PDB entry 7B5Y | electron microscopy, 7.10 A resolution (low resolution: residue-level contacts below are approximate; hydrogen-bond / salt-bridge calls are withheld) | chains B and E of the 6 polymer chains in the assembly

== Chain B ==
Name: GntR family transcriptional regulator
Source organism: Streptococcus agalactiae
UniProtKB: K0JNC6 (K0JNC6_STRAG); residues 1-213 here = UniProt positions 1-213
Sequence (215 residues; numbered -1 to 213; the number before each row is that of its first residue; numbers below 1 keep their minus sign (Gly-1 is residue -1)):
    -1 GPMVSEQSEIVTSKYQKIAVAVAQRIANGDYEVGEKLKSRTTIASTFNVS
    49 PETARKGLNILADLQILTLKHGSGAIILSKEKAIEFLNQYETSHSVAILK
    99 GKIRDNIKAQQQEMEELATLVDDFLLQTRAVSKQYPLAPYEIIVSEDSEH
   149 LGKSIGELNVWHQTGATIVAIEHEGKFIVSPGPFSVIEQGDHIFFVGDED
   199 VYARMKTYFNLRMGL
Disordered / not traced: -1 to 6, 211-213
Construct notes: expression tag (-1 to 0)
Residues lining bound ligands: 2BA ((2R,3R,3aS,5R,7aR,9R,10R,10aS,12R,14aR)-2,9-bis(6-amino-9H-purin-9-yl)octahydro-2H,7H-difuro[3,2-d:3',2'-j][1,3,7,9,2,8 ]tetraoxadiphosphacyclododecine-3,5,10,12-tetrol 5,12-dioxide): Ile153, Gly154, Asn157, Val158, Trp159, His160, Ala164, Thr165, Ile166, Pro179, Gly180, Pro181
Reported in the primary citation:
  - mutagenesis - W159A: increased binding to target DNA

== Chain E ==
Molecule: BusR binding site in the busAB promotor. strand1
Sequence (46 nucleotides; numbered 1 to 46; the number before each row is that of its first residue):
     1 CGGTAAAGTGACGTTAAAGTATCGTAAAAGGGTAGTCACTTTTCGG

== How chain B and chain E interact ==
Pairs across the interface - 18 pairs, chain B then chain E:
  Lys36(B) - DG10(E)
  Ser37(B) - DG10(E)
  Ser37(B) - DA11(E)
  Arg38(B) - DG10(E)
  Arg38(B) - DA11(E)
  Arg38(B) - DC12(E)
  Thr39(B) - DG10(E)
  Glu50(B) - DC12(E)
  Glu50(B) - DG13(E)
  Arg53(B) - DA11(E)
  Arg53(B) - DC12(E)
  Arg53(B) - DG13(E)
  Lys54(B) - DT14(E)
  Asn57(B) - DC12(E)
  Leu67(B) - DC12(E)
  His69(B) - DC12(E)
  Ser71(B) - DG10(E)
  Ser71(B) - DA11(E)
Other interface residues (no listed pair), chain B (14 interface residues in all): Leu35, Gly70, Gly72

== Summary ==
Chain B and chain E form an interface of 14 and 5 residues respectively. Bound to chain B: compound 2BA. From
the paper: W159A of chain B increases binding to target DNA.
Chain B is GntR family transcriptional regulator (Streptococcus agalactiae) and chain E is BusR binding site
in the busAB promotor. strand1; the structure, S. agalactiae BusR in complex with its busAB-promotor DNA, was
determined by electron microscopy together with 7B5T, 7B5U, 7B5W and 7OZ3 from the same study.
